PDB entry 4OV7 | X-ray diffraction, 2.70 A resolution | chains A and B of the 4 polymer chains in the assembly

# Chain A (and B)
Molecule: Ancestral Steroid Receptor 2 DBD helix mutant
Source organism: synthetic construct
Notes: fragment: DNA binding domain; chain B of this document is another copy of the same molecule, construct and numbering; everything in this record applies to it too
Amino-acid sequence (82 residues; row label = number of the first residue in the row):
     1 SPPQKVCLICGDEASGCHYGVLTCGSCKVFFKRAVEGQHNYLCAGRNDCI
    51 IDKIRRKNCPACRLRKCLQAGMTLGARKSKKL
Disordered / not traced: 1-2, 76-82 (chain B: 1-4, 75-82)
Metal / ion sites: Zn2+ site 1: Cys-7, Cys-10, Cys-24, Cys-27; Zn2+ site 2: Cys-43, Cys-49, Cys-59, Cys-62

# How chain A and chain B interact
Pairs across the interface (16; chain A residue first):
  Leu-42(A) / Arg-55(B)
  Leu-42(A) / Asn-58(B)  hydrogen bond (backbone-side chain)
  Cys-43(A) / Arg-55(B)
  Ala-44(A) / Cys-49(B)
  Ala-44(A) / Ile-50(B)  hydrogen bond (backbone-backbone)
  Ala-44(A) / Arg-55(B)
  Arg-46(A) / Arg-46(B)
  Arg-46(A) / Asp-48(B)  salt bridge
  Asp-48(A) / Arg-46(B)  salt bridge
  Cys-49(A) / Ala-44(B)
  Ile-50(A) / Ala-44(B)  hydrogen bond (backbone-backbone)
  Arg-55(A) / Leu-42(B)
  Arg-55(A) / Cys-43(B)  hydrogen bond (side chain-backbone)
  Arg-55(A) / Ala-44(B)
  Asn-58(A) / Leu-42(B)  hydrogen bond (side chain-backbone)
  Asn-58(A) / Asn-58(B)
Other interface residues (no listed pair), chain A (11 interface residues in all): Ile-54, Pro-60
Other interface residues (no listed pair), chain B (11 interface residues in all): Asn-40, Pro-60

# Overview
The chain A/chain B interface involves 11 residues from each chain, with 5 hydrogen bonds and 2 salt bridges.
Among the polar pairs are Arg-46(A)/Asp-48(B), Leu-42(A)/Asn-58(B) and Arg-55(A)/Cys-43(B). Cys-7(A),
Cys-10(A), Cys-24(A) and Cys-27(A) form the Zn2+ site 1.
Chain A and chain B are both Ancestral Steroid Receptor 2 DBD helix mutant (synthetic construct); the
structure, Ancestral Steroid Receptor 2 DBD helix mutant - SRE DNA complex, was determined by X-ray
diffraction (same publication as 4OLN, 4OND and 4OOR).
